Entry 8A0F (X-ray diffraction, 1.64 A resolution); this record covers chains A and B.

== Chain A (and B) ==
Molecule: Deoxyhypusine synthase
From: Homo sapiens
Notes: EC 2.5.1.46; chain B of this document is another copy of the same molecule, construct and numbering; everything in this record applies to it too
UniProtKB: P49366 (DHYS_HUMAN); numbering as in UniProt (aligned over 1-369)
Sequence (371 residues; each row starts with the number of its first residue; numbers below 1 keep their minus sign (Gly-1 is residue -1)):
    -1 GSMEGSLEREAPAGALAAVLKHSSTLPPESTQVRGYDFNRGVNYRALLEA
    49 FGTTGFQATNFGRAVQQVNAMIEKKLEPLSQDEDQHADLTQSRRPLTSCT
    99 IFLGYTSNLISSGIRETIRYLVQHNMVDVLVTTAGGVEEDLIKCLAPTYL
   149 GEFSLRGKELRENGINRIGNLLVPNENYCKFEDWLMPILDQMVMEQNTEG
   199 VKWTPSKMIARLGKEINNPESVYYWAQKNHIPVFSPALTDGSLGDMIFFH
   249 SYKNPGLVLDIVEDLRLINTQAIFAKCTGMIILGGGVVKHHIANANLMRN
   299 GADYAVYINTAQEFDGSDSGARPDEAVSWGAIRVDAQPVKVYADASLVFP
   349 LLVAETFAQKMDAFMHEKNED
Unresolved in the structure: -1 to 27, 78-83, 364-369 (chain B: -1 to 27, 78-90, 364-369)
Sequence notes: expression tag (-1 to 0); engineered mutation Ala329 (Lys in P49366)
Modified residues: Cys177 (S-mercaptocysteine; CSS); Cys275 (S-mercaptocysteine; CSS)
Swiss-Prot annotation at these positions:
  - binding site (NAD(+)): Ser105 to Ser109, Thr131 to Gly133, Glu137, Asp238, Gly283, Thr308, Ala309, Asp342, Ala343
  - binding site (spermidine): Glu136, Glu137, Asp243, His288, Gly314 to Asp316
  - modified residue: Ser78 (Phosphoserine)
  - natural variant: Asn173 (N173S: In NEDSSWI), Tyr305 to Ile306 (deletion: In NEDSSWI)
  - mutagenesis: Asn106 (N106A: Strongly reduced NAD and spermidine binding. Reduced activity), Ser109 (S109A: Strongly reduced spermidine binding. Reduced activity), Glu137 (E137A: Strongly reduced NAD binding. Strongly reduced formation of covalent intermediate), Asp238 (D238A: Strongly reduced NAD binding. Strongly reduced formation of covalent intermediate), Asp243 (D243A: Reduces spermidine binding by 98%. Strongly reduced formation of covalent intermediate), Lys287 (K287A: Reduces covalent intermediate formation and deoxyhypusine synthesis by 99.5%. Retains low spermidine cleavage activity), His288 (H288A: Reduces spermidine binding by 98%. Strongly reduced NAD binding. Strongly reduced formation of covalent intermediate), Tyr305 (Y305A: Strongly reduced NAD binding. No effect on enzyme activity), Asp313 (D313A: Strongly reduced NAD binding), Asp316 (D316A: Reduces spermidine binding by 98%. Loss of covalent intermediate formation and deoxyhypusine synthesis), Ser317 (S317A: Strongly reduced NAD binding. No effect on enzyme activity), Glu323 (E323A: Reduces spermidine binding by 98%. Strongly reduced formation of covalent intermediate), 2 further mutagenesis entries in UniProt
Small-molecule neighbours:
  - NAD (nicotinamide-adenine-dinucleotide), molecule 1: Phe54, Gly284, Val285, His288, Ala309, Asp313, Ser315, Asp316, Ser317
  - NAD, molecule 2: Thr104, Ser105, Asn106, Leu107, Ser109, Thr131, Ala132, Gly133, Glu136, Glu137, Ile166, Asp238, Gly239, Gly282, Gly283, Ile306, Asn307, Thr308, Ala309, Ser317, Ala341, Asp342, Ala343, Ser344
  - spermidine (SPD), molecule 1: Arg165, Ile166, Gly239, Ser240, Asp243
  - spermidine (SPD), molecule 2: His288, Asn292, Leu295, Asp316, Glu323, Trp327
What the authors report for this chain:
  - binding site for spermidine: Asp243, Trp327
  - binding site for NAD: Glu137
  - conformationally variable residues (side-chain flip): Trp327
  - mutagenesis - I271A: decreased stability
  - mutagenesis - D243A, H288A, W327A, K329A: abolished catalytic activity on spermidine
  - mutagenesis - Q83A, I271A, L295A: decreased catalytic activity on spermidine
  - mutagenesis - E137A, N173A, S240A, M244A, F247A, Y250A, F272A: increased catalytic activity on spermidine
  - mutagenesis - E137A, N173A, Y176A, D243A, H288A, L295A, W327A, K329A: abolished catalytic activity (hypusination activity)
  - catalytic residues: Trp327 (proposed by the authors, not directly observed)

== Interface between chain A and chain B ==
Contacting residue pairs - 124 pairs, chain A then chain B:
  Asn106(A) - Asp313(B)  hydrogen bond (side chain-backbone)
  Asn106(A) - Gly314(B)
  Asn106(A) - Ser315(B)
  Phe151(A) - Glu311(B)
  Phe151(A) - Phe312(B)
  Phe151(A) - Arg320(B)  hydrogen bond (backbone-side chain)
  Leu153(A) - Asp322(B)
  Arg154(A) - Arg320(B)
  Arg154(A) - Asp322(B)  salt bridge
  Gly155(A) - Asp322(B)  hydrogen bond (backbone-side chain)
  Gly155(A) - Val325(B)
  Gly155(A) - Ser326(B)
  Lys156(A) - Val325(B)
  Lys156(A) - Val332(B)
  Leu158(A) - Ser326(B)
  Arg159(A) - Asn298(B)  hydrogen bond
  Arg159(A) - Val325(B)
  Arg159(A) - Ser326(B)
  Arg159(A) - Trp327(B)  hydrogen bond (side chain-backbone)
  Arg159(A) - Gly328(B)
  Ile163(A) - Ser326(B)
  Asn164(A) - Ser326(B)
  Asn164(A) - Trp327(B)
  Arg165(A) - Arg320(B)
  Arg165(A) - Glu323(B)  salt bridge
  Arg165(A) - Ser326(B)  hydrogen bond (backbone-side chain)
  Arg165(A) - Trp327(B)  hydrogen bond (backbone-side chain)
  Ile166(A) - Glu323(B)
  Ile166(A) - Trp327(B)  hydrophobic
  Gly167(A) - Glu323(B)  hydrogen bond (backbone-side chain)
  Tyr176(A) - Trp327(B)
  Pro234(A) - Pro234(B)
  Pro234(A) - Ala235(B)  hydrophobic
  Pro234(A) - Thr237(B)
  Pro234(A) - Ile259(B)
  Ala235(A) - Pro234(B)  hydrophobic
  Leu236(A) - Ile259(B)
  Thr237(A) - Pro234(B)
  Thr237(A) - Ile259(B)
  Thr237(A) - Leu263(B)
  Asp238(A) - Val285(B)
  Asp238(A) - His288(B)  salt bridge
  Asp238(A) - His289(B)  salt bridge
  Gly239(A) - His288(B)
  Gly239(A) - Asn292(B)
  Gly242(A) - Leu263(B)
  Asp243(A) - Asn292(B)  hydrogen bond
  Asp243(A) - Met296(B)
  Ile245(A) - Val260(B)  hydrophobic
  Phe246(A) - Arg264(B)
  Phe246(A) - Asn267(B)
  Phe246(A) - Ile271(B)  hydrophobic
  Phe247(A) - Met296(B)  hydrophobic
  Ser249(A) - Arg264(B)  hydrogen bond
  Tyr250(A) - Arg264(B)
  Leu255(A) - Val260(B)
  Val256(A) - Asp258(B)
  Leu257(A) - Leu257(B)
  Leu257(A) - Asp258(B)  hydrogen bond (backbone-side chain)
  Leu257(A) - Ile259(B)  hydrogen bond (backbone-backbone)
  Leu257(A) - Val260(B)
  Asp258(A) - Val256(B)
  Asp258(A) - Leu257(B)  hydrogen bond (side chain-backbone)
  Ile259(A) - Pro234(B)
  Ile259(A) - Leu236(B)
  Ile259(A) - Thr237(B)
  Ile259(A) - Leu257(B)  hydrogen bond (backbone-backbone)
  Ile259(A) - Ile259(B)  hydrophobic
  Val260(A) - Ile245(B)  hydrophobic
  Val260(A) - Leu255(B)
  Val260(A) - Leu257(B)
  Leu263(A) - Thr237(B)
  Leu263(A) - Gly242(B)
  Leu263(A) - Phe246(B)  hydrophobic
  Arg264(A) - Phe246(B)
  Arg264(A) - Ser249(B)  hydrogen bond
  Arg264(A) - Tyr250(B)
  Asn267(A) - Phe246(B)
  Thr268(A) - Tyr250(B)
  Ile271(A) - Phe246(B)  hydrophobic
  Val285(A) - Asp238(B)
  Val285(A) - Val285(B)  hydrophobic
  His288(A) - Asp238(B)  salt bridge
  His288(A) - Gly239(B)
  His289(A) - Asp238(B)  salt bridge
  Asn292(A) - Gly239(B)
  Asn292(A) - Asp243(B)  hydrogen bond
  Met296(A) - Asp243(B)
  Met296(A) - Phe247(B)  hydrophobic
  Asn298(A) - Arg159(B)  hydrogen bond
  Thr308(A) - Phe312(B)
  Thr308(A) - Asp313(B)  hydrogen bond
  Glu311(A) - Phe151(B)
  Phe312(A) - Phe151(B)
  Phe312(A) - Thr308(B)
  Phe312(A) - Asp342(B)
  Asp313(A) - Asn106(B)  hydrogen bond (backbone-side chain)
  Asp313(A) - Thr308(B)  hydrogen bond
  Gly314(A) - Asn106(B)
  Ser315(A) - Asn106(B)
  Arg320(A) - Phe151(B)  hydrogen bond (side chain-backbone)
  Arg320(A) - Arg165(B)
  Asp322(A) - Leu153(B)
  Asp322(A) - Arg154(B)
  Asp322(A) - Gly155(B)  hydrogen bond (side chain-backbone)
  Glu323(A) - Arg165(B)  salt bridge
  Glu323(A) - Ile166(B)
  Glu323(A) - Gly167(B)  hydrogen bond (side chain-backbone)
  Val325(A) - Gly155(B)
  Val325(A) - Lys156(B)
  Val325(A) - Arg159(B)
  Ser326(A) - Gly155(B)
  Ser326(A) - Leu158(B)
  Ser326(A) - Arg159(B)
  Ser326(A) - Ile163(B)
  Ser326(A) - Asn164(B)
  Ser326(A) - Arg165(B)  hydrogen bond (side chain-backbone)
  Trp327(A) - Arg159(B)
  Trp327(A) - Asn164(B)
  Trp327(A) - Arg165(B)  hydrogen bond (side chain-backbone)
  Trp327(A) - Ile166(B)  hydrophobic
  Trp327(A) - Tyr176(B)
  Gly328(A) - Arg159(B)
  Asp342(A) - Phe312(B)
Also at the interface, not in a pair above, chain A (62 interface residues in all): Ser152, Pro203, Leu295, Val332
Also at the interface, not in a pair above, chain B (61 interface residues in all): Ser152, Thr268, Leu295

== Summary ==
62 residues of chain A and 61 residues of chain B are in contact, with 25 hydrogen bonds and 7 salt bridges.
Among the polar pairs are Arg154(A)-Asp322(B), Arg165(A)-Glu323(B) and Asp238(A)-His288(B). From the paper:
the catalytic residue Trp327(A); E137A, N173A and Y176A of chain A, among others, abolish catalytic activity
(hypusination activity); 15 substitutions were tested in all.
Both chains are Deoxyhypusine synthase (Homo sapiens). Entry 8A0F (Crystal structure of human deoxyhypusine
synthase variant K329A in complex with NAD and SPD) was determined by X-ray diffraction (same publication as
8A0G, 7A6S and 7A6T).
